3O92 - chains B and C of the 4 polymer chains in the assembly; structure by X-ray diffraction, 1.90 A resolution.

[Chain B (and C)]
Molecule: nicotinamidase
Source organism: Streptococcus pneumoniae
Notes: chain C of this document is another copy of the same molecule, construct and numbering; everything in this record applies to it too
Reference sequence: Q97PM2 (Q97PM2_STRPN); residues 1-191 here = UniProt positions 1-191
Chain sequence (211 residues; each row starts with the number of its first residue; numbers below 1 keep their minus sign (Met-19 is residue -19)):
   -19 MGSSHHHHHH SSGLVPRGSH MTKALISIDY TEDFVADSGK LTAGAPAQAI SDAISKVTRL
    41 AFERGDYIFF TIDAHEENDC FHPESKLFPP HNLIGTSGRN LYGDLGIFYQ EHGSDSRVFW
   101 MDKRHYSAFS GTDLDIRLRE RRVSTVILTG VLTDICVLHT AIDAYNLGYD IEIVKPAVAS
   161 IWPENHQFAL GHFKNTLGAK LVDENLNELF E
Disordered / not traced: -19 to 1, 191 (chain C: -19 to 1, 58, 191)
Sequence notes: expression tag (-19 to 0)
Modified / non-standard residues: Cys136 (S-[(S)-hydroxy(5-methoxypyridin-3-yl)methyl]-L-cysteine; JJL)
Bound ions: Zn2+: Asp53, His55, Glu64, His71, Cys136

[How chain B and chain C interact]
Contacting residue pairs - 38 pairs, chain B then chain C:
  Pro63(B) with Tyr145(C)
  Leu67(B) with Asn175(C); Thr176(C); Gly178(C)
  Phe68(B) with Asn175(C)
  His105(B) with Asn146(C), hydrogen bond
  Tyr106(B) with Tyr145(C); Thr176(C), hydrogen bond (side chain-backbone)
  Ser110(B) with Asn146(C)
  Asp134(B) with Phe168(C); His172(C)
  Ile135(B) with Thr176(C)
  His139(B) with Ile142(C); His172(C), hydrogen bond; Leu177(C)
  Ile142(B) with His139(C); Ile142(C), hydrophobic
  Asp143(B) with Asp143(C); Asn146(C)
  Tyr145(B) with Tyr106(C)
  Asn146(B) with His105(C), hydrogen bond; Ser110(C); Asp143(C)
  Asn165(B) with Phe168(C)
  Phe168(B) with Asp134(C); Asn165(C); Phe168(C), hydrophobic
  His172(B) with Asp134(C); His139(C), hydrogen bond
  Lys174(B) with Leu67(C)
  Asn175(B) with Leu67(C); Phe68(C)
  Thr176(B) with Leu67(C); Tyr106(C), hydrogen bond (backbone-side chain); Ile135(C)
  Leu177(B) with Leu67(C); His139(C)
  Gly178(B) with Leu67(C)
Interface residues without a listed pair, chain B (24 interface residues in all): Glu64, Ser107, Leu138
Interface residues without a listed pair, chain C (24 interface residues in all): Pro63, Glu64, Ser107, Leu138, Lys174

[Summary]
Chain B and chain C each contribute 24 residues to their interface, with 6 hydrogen bonds. Polar contacts
include His105(B)-Asn146(C), Tyr106(B)-Thr176(C) and His139(B)-His172(C). Asp53(B), His55(B), Glu64(B),
His71(B) and Cys136(B) coordinate Zn2+.
Chain B and chain C are both nicotinamidase (Streptococcus pneumoniae); the structure, High resolution crystal
structures of Streptococcus pneumoniae nicotinamidase with trapped intermediates provide insights into
catalytic mechanism ..., was determined by X-ray diffraction, deposited together with 3O90, 3O91, 3O93 and
3O94.
